PDB entry 2WRH | X-ray diffraction, 3.00 A resolution | chains J and L of the 6 polymer chains in the assembly

== Chain J (and L) ==
Name: Hemagglutinin HA1 chain
Organism: Influenza A virus (A/MALLARD/ALBERTA/35/1976(H1N1))
Notes: chain L of this document is another copy of the same molecule, construct and numbering; everything in this record applies to it too
Reference sequence: Q9WCE0 (Q9WCE0_I76A4); aligned to UniProt positions 18-341 over residues 5-329 (the alignment contains insertions or deletions, so no single offset holds)
Amino-acid sequence (324 residues; numbered 5 to 329; 1 number in that range is skipped by the numbering (no residue carries it; nothing is unmodelled there); the number before each row is that of its first residue):
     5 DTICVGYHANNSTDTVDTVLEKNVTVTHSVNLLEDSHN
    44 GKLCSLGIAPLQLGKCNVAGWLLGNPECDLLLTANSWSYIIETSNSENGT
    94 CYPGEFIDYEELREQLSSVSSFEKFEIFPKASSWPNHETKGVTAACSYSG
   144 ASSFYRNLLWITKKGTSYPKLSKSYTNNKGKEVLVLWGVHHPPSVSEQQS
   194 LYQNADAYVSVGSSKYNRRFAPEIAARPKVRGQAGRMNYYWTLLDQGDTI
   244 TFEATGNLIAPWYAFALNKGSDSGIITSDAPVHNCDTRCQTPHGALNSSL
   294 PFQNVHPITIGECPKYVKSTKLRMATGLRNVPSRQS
Disordered / not traced: 328-329
Construct notes: conflict Arg327 (Ile341 in Q9WCE0)
Disulfides: Cys47-Cys278, Cys59-Cys71, Cys94-Cys139, Cys282-Cys306
Small-molecule neighbours: N-acetyl-alpha-neuraminic acid (SIA): Tyr95, Lys133, Gly134, Val135, Thr136, Ala137, Ser145, Trp153, Thr155, His183, Pro186, Glu190, Leu194, Gln226, Gly228

== How chain J and chain L interact ==
Contacting residue pairs (13; chain J residue first):
  Glu216(J) with Arg211(L); Arg212(L), hydrogen bond (side chain-backbone)
  Ile217(J) with Arg212(L), hydrogen bond (backbone-side chain)
  Ala218(J) with Ser203(L); Arg212(L)
  Ala219(J) with Thr244(L); Glu246(L), hydrogen bond (backbone-side chain)
  Arg220(J) with Asn210(L), hydrogen bond
  Pro221(J) with Gly205(L); Ser206(L); Thr242(L)
  Val223(J) with Ser207(L)
  Arg229(J) with Ser206(L), hydrogen bond (side chain-backbone)
Also at the interface, not in a pair above, chain J (9 interface residues in all): His184
Also at the interface, not in a pair above, chain L (11 interface residues in all): Asp241

== Overview ==
9 residues of chain J and 11 residues of chain L are in contact; the contacts include 5 hydrogen bonds. Polar
pairs include Glu216(J)-Arg212(L), Ile217(J)-Arg212(L) and Ala219(J)-Glu246(L). Bound to chain J:
N-acetyl-alpha-neuraminic acid.
Both chains are Hemagglutinin HA1 chain (Influenza A virus (A/MALLARD/ALBERTA/35/1976(H1N1))). Entry 2WRH
(structure of H1 duck albert hemagglutinin with human receptor) was determined by X-ray diffraction, deposited
together with 2WRG.
